5TTY - chain A; structure by X-ray diffraction, 1.80 A resolution.

[Chain A]
Molecule: PagF prenyltransferase
From: Planktothrix agardhii NIES-596
UniProtKB: F5B6Z0 (F5B6Z0_PLAAG); residue numbers follow UniProt; this construct covers 1-300
Amino-acid sequence (300 residues; each row starts with the number of its first residue):
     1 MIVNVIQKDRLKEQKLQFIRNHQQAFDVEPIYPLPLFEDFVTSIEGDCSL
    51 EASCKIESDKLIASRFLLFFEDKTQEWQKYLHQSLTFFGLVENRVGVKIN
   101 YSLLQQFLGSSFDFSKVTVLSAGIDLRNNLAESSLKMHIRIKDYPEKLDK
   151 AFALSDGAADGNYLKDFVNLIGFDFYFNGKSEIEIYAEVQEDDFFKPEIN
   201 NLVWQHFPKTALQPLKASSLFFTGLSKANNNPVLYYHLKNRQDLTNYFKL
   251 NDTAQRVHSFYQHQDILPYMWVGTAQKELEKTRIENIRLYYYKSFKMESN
Disordered / not traced: 298-300
Reported in the primary citation:
  - catalytic residues: E51 (proposed by the authors, not directly observed)
  - mutagenesis - R65A, H138A, F222V, Y235A, Y290A: decreased catalytic activity
  - mutagenesis - H237L (1.5-fold): increased catalytic activity
  - specificity-determining residues: F69, W271, Y292 (proposed by the authors, not directly observed)

[Summary]
From the paper: the catalytic residue E51; R65A, H138A and F222V, among others, reduce catalytic activity; 6
substitutions were tested in all.
Chain A is PagF prenyltransferase (Planktothrix agardhii NIES-596); the structure, PagF prenyltransferase, was
determined by X-ray diffraction together with 5TU4, 5TU5 and 5TU6 from the same study.
